Entry 6YOE (X-ray diffraction, 1.85 A resolution); this record covers chain A.

Chain A:
Protein: Lysozyme
Source organism: Gallus gallus
Notes: EC 3.2.1.17
UniProtKB: P00698 (LYSC_CHICK); residues 1-129 here correspond to UniProt positions 19-147 (UniProt number = residue number + 18)
Amino-acid sequence (129 residues; numbered 1 to 129; the number before each row is that of its first residue):
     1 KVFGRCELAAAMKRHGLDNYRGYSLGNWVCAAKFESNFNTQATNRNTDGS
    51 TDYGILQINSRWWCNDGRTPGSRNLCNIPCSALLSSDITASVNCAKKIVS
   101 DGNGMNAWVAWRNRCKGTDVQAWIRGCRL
UniProt features mapped onto this chain:
  - active site: E35, D52
  - binding site (substrate): D101
Disulfide bonds: C6-C127, C30-C115, C64-C80, C76-C94
Bound ions: Na+: S60, C64, S72, R73
Small-molecule neighbours: 2-(2-ethoxyethoxy)ethanol (AE3): R5, A122, W123

In short:
Bound to chain A: 2-(2-ethoxyethoxy)ethanol. S60, C64, S72 and R73 form the Na+ site. UniProt lists
active-site residues E35 and D52 and substrate-binding residue D101.
Chain A is Lysozyme (Gallus gallus); the structure, Structure of Lysozyme from SiN IMISX setup collected by
still serial crystallography on crystals prelocated by ..., was determined by X-ray diffraction (same
publication as 6YOB, 6YOC, 6YOD, 6YOF and 6YOG).
